Entry 8FCL (electron microscopy, 3.51 A resolution); this record covers chains F and G of the 7 polymer chains in the assembly.

Chain F:
Name: Transitional endoplasmic reticulum ATPase
Organism: Homo sapiens
Notes: EC 3.6.4.6
UniProt: P55072 (TERA_HUMAN); residues 1-806 here = UniProt positions 1-806
Amino-acid sequence (806 residues; numbered 1 to 806; the number before each row is that of its first residue):
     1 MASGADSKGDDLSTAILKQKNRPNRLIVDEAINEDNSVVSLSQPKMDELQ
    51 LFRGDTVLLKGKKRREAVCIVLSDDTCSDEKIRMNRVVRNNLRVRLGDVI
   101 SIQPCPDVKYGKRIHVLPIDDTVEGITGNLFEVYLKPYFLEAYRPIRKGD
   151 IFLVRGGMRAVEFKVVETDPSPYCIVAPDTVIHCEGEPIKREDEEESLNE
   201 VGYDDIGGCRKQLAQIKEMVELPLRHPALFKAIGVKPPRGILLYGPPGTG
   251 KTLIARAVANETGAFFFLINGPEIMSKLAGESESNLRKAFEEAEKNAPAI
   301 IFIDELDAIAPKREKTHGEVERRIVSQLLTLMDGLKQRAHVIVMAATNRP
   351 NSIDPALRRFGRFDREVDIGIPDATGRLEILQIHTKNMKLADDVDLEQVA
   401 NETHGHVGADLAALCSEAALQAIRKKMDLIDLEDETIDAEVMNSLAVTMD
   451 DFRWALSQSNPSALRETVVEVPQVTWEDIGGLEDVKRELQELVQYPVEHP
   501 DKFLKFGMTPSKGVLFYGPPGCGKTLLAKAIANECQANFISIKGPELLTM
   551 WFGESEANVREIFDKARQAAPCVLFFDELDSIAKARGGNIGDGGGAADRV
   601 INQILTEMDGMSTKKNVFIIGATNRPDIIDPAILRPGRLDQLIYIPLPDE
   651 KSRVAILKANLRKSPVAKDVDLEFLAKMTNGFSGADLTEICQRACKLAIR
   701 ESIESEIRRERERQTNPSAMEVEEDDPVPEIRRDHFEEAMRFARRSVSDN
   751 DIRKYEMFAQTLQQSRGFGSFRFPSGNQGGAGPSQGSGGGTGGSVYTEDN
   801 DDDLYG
Unresolved in the structure: 1-22, 708-727, 764-806
Swiss-Prot annotation at these positions:
  - region: T797 to G806 (Interaction with UBXN6)
  - motif: D802 to G806 (PIM motif)
  - binding site (ATP): P247 to L253, N348, H384, G521 to L526
  - modified residue: A2 (N-acetylalanine), S3 (Phosphoserine), S7 (Phosphoserine), S13 (Phosphoserine), S37 (Phosphoserine), K315 (N6,N6,N6-trimethyllysine), T436 (Phosphothreonine), S462 (Phosphoserine), K502 (N6-acetyllysine), K505 (N6-acetyllysine), K668 (N6-acetyllysine), S702 (Phosphoserine), K754 (N6-acetyllysine), S770 (Phosphoserine), S775 (Phosphoserine), S787 (Phosphoserine), Y805 (Phosphotyrosine)
  - cross-link (Glycyl lysine isopeptide (Lys-Gly)): K8 (interchain with G-Cter in SUMO2), K18 (interchain with G-Cter in SUMO2)
  - natural variant: R95 (R95G: In IBMPFD1), G97 (G97E: In CMT2Y), I126 (I126F: In IBMPFD1; uncertain significance), R155 (R155C: In IBMPFD1; R155H: In FTDALS6 and IBMPFD1; R155L: In IBMPFD1; R155P: In IBMPFD1; R155S: In IBMPFD1), R159 (R159G: In FTDALS6; R159H: In IBMPFD1), A160 (A160T: In IBMPFD1; uncertain significance), E185 (E185K: In CMT2Y), R191 (R191Q: In FTDALS6 and IBMPFD1), L198 (L198W: In IBMPFD1), A232 (A232E: In IBMPFD1), I254 (I254F: In IBMPFD1; uncertain significance), I369 (I369T: In IBMPFD1; uncertain significance), 2 further natural variant entries in UniProt
  - mutagenesis: F52 to D55 (Abolishes interaction with NPLOC4; when associated with A-110), R53 (R53A: Minor effect on affinity for ATP and ADP), R86 (R86A: Strongly increased affinity for ATP. Strongly reduced affinity for ADP), Y110 (Y110A: Abolishes interaction with NPLOC4; when associated with 52-A--A-55), R113 to H115 (Severely reduced binding to DERL1), F131 (F131R: Severely reduced binding to DERL1), L140 (L140D: Severely reduced binding to DERL1), D179 (D179R: No effect on binding to DERL1), H183 (H183W: Severely reduced binding to DERL1), K251 (K251Q: Impairs ERAD degradation of HMGCR and does not inhibit interaction with RHBDD1; when associated with Q-524), E305 (E305Q: Defect in ubiquitin-dependent protein degradation by the proteasome; when associated with Q-578), K312 (K312A: Does not affect methylation by VCPKMT), 8 further mutagenesis entries in UniProt
Residues lining bound ligands:
  - ADP (adenosine-5'-diphosphate), molecule 1: D205, I206, G207, G208, G248, T249, G250, K251, T252, L253, I380, I383, H384, G408, A409, A412
  - ADP, molecule 2: D478, I479, G480, L482, P520, G521, C522, G523, K524, T525, L526, I656, N660, G684, A685, T688

Chain G:
Name: UBX domain-containing protein 6
Organism: Homo sapiens
UniProt: Q9BZV1 (UBXN6_HUMAN); numbering as in UniProt (aligned over 1-441)
Amino-acid sequence (441 residues; each row starts with the number of its first residue):
     1 MKKFFQEFKADIKFKSAGPGQKLKESVGEKAHKEKPNQPAPRPPRQGPTN
    51 EAQMAAAAALARLEQKQSRAWGPTSQDTIRNQVRKELQAEATVSGSPEAP
   101 GTNVVSEPREEGSAHLAVPGVYFTCPLTGATLRKDQRDACIKEAILLHFS
   151 TDPVAASIMKIYTFNKDQDRVKLGVDTIAKYLDNIHLHPEEEKYRKIKLQ
   201 NKVFQERINCLEGTHEFFEAIGFQKVLLPAQDQEDPEEFYVLSETTLAQP
   251 QSLERHKEQLLAAEPVRAKLDRQRRVFQPSPLASQFELPGDFFNLTAEEI
   301 KREQRLRSEAVERLSVLRTKAMREKEEQRGLRKYNYTLLRVRLPDGCLLQ
   351 GTFYARERLGAVYGFVREALQSDWLPFELLASGGQKLSEDENLALNECGL
   401 VPSALLTFSWDMAVLEDIKAAGAEPDSILKPELLSAIEKLL
Unresolved in the structure: 1-48, 69-120
Swiss-Prot annotation at these positions:
  - region: M1 to A10 (Mediates interaction with LMAN1), E51 to L63 (VCP/p97-interacting motif (VIM))
  - modified residue: S96 (Phosphoserine)
From the paper describing this entry:
  - contacts within the chain: R318-E326
  - mutagenesis - E299R/R302E/R307E/E312R: unchanged binding to p97

Chain F / chain G interface:
Pairs across the interface (80):
  R25(F) with F286(G); L288(G); F292(G)
  I27(F) with L295(G), hydrophobic; E303(G)
  Q43(F) with Y334(G); P402(G)
  D47(F) with Y334(G), hydrogen bond
  F52(F) with L338(G), hydrophobic; R340(G); Q350(G); S403(G); A404(G)
  R53(F) with S382(G); G399(G), hydrogen bond (side chain-backbone); S403(G); A404(G); L405(G), hydrogen bond (backbone-backbone)
  G54(F) with S382(G); L405(G)
  D55(F) with L405(G)
  K60(F) with F286(G); L288(G); F293(G)
  G61(F) with F293(G)
  R64(F) with E287(G), salt bridge
  L72(F) with S382(G)
  K81(F) with E303(G), salt bridge; L306(G)
  G97(F) with L295(G)
  V99(F) with F293(G)
  S101(F) with L288(G)
  Q103(F) with A283(G), hydrogen bond (side chain-backbone); S284(G), hydrogen bond (side chain-backbone); Q285(G); F286(G)
  P104(F) with S284(G)
  C105(F) with S284(G)
  P106(F) with P279(G); R342(G), hydrogen bond (backbone-side chain); L440(G), hydrophobic
  D107(F) with P279(G); P281(G); S284(G), hydrogen bond
  V108(F) with R342(G), hydrogen bond (backbone-side chain)
  Y110(F) with R342(G); T407(G)
  Y143(F) with L380(G), hydrophobic; T407(G)
  Y173(F) with S284(G)
  D179(F) with K419(G), salt bridge
  K211(F) with L314(G)
  A214(F) with V311(G)
  E218(F) with S308(G), hydrogen bond; V311(G)
  E221(F) with R307(G), salt bridge
  H226(F) with I300(G); R307(G), hydrogen bond
  V493(F) with L317(G); T319(G)
  Q494(F) with T319(G); M322(G)
  V497(F) with M322(G), hydrophobic
  E498(F) with K325(G), salt bridge
  E534(F) with T319(G), hydrogen bond; K320(G), hydrogen bond (side chain-backbone); R323(G), hydrogen bond (backbone-side chain)
  C535(F) with L317(G), hydrophobic; R318(G); T319(G); R323(G), hydrogen bond (backbone-side chain)
  Q536(F) with R323(G)
  P571(F) with L314(G); S315(G); V316(G); L317(G), hydrophobic
  N616(F) with S315(G), hydrogen bond (side chain-backbone); V316(G); L317(G)
  F618(F) with L317(G), hydrophobic
Other interface residues (no listed pair), chain F (51 interface residues in all): P44, L51, E141, Q215, L222, Q490, A537, A570, C572, V617
Other interface residues (no listed pair), chain G (50 interface residues in all): S280, Q304, A321, L343, P344, G384, V401, S409
Interface features reported in the paper:
  - specific contacts: P106(F)-R342(G) (backbone contact)
  - interface residues, chain G: F292(G), F293(G), L317(G), T319(G)

Overview:
The interface between chain F and chain G involves 51 residues on one side and 50 on the other, with 15
hydrogen bonds and 5 salt bridges. Polar pairs include R64(F)-E287(G), K81(F)-E303(G) and D179(F)-K419(G). The
authors report a backbone contact between P106(F) and R342(G). From the paper: E299R/R302E/R307E/E312R of
chain G leave binding to p97 unchanged; interface residues F292(G), F293(G) and L317(G) among others.
Here chain F is Transitional endoplasmic reticulum ATPase and chain G is UBX domain-containing protein 6, both
from Homo sapiens. Entry 8FCL (Cryo-EM structure of p97:UBXD1 closed state) was determined by electron
microscopy (same publication as 8FCM, 8FCN, 8FCO, 8FCP, 8FCQ, 8FCR and 8FCT).
